Entry 8OWU (X-ray diffraction, 2.54 A resolution); this record covers chains C and E of the 4 polymer chains in the assembly.

== Chain C ==
Protein: Transposase
Source organism: Bacillus cereus BAG3X2-1
UniProt: A0A2A8X9H8 (A0A2A8X9H8_BACCE); numbering as in UniProt (aligned over 1-78)
Amino-acid sequence (95 residues; each row starts with the number of its first residue; numbers below 1 keep their minus sign (Met-16 is residue -16)):
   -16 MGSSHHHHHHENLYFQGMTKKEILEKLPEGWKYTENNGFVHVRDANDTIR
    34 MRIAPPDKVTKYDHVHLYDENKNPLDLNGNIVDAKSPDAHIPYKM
Not modelled in the structure: -16 to 0, 77-78
Sequence notes: initiating methionine (-16); expression tag (-15 to 0); engineered mutation Ala37 (Asp in A0A2A8X9H8)
Reported in the primary citation:
  - catalytic residues: His47

== Chain E ==
Protein: PIM7
Source organism: Bacillus cereus BAG3X2-1
UniProt: A0A2C1PRY7 (A0A2C1PRY7_BACCE); numbering as in UniProt (aligned over 1-117)
Amino-acid sequence (117 residues; row label = number of the first residue in the row):
     1 MKVQRIQEKIDKLYYWDAWVTKLVCDYFGDEVILIFKDGDDDVTLQFSGC
    51 YKIDFKHSIGYVKEKSIKTFTHEQLPYFLHDIEIGEIEKEGLKLYTCKII
   101 MPPMDLDIWCKDIKIER
Not modelled in the structure: 1-2
Sequence notes: conflict Ile59 (Met in A0A2C1PRY7)

== How chain C and chain E interact ==
Residue-residue contacts (43):
  Thr17(C) with Gly60(E); Tyr61(E)
  Asn19(C) with Ser58(E); Tyr61(E); Pro103(E)
  Phe22(C) with Phe78(E), hydrophobic; His80(E); Pro102(E), hydrophobic
  His24(C) with Tyr61(E); Pro76(E); Phe78(E); Pro102(E)
  Asn29(C) with Gln74(E), hydrogen bond (backbone-side chain)
  Asp30(C) with Gln74(E)
  Thr31(C) with Glu73(E)
  Ile32(C) with Trp19(E), hydrophobic; Tyr61(E); Glu73(E), hydrogen bond (backbone-backbone); Gln74(E); Leu75(E)
  Arg35(C) with Asp17(E), salt bridge; Trp19(E); Phe78(E)
  Pro38(C) with His80(E)
  Pro39(C) with His80(E), hydrogen bond (backbone-side chain)
  Asp40(C) with Trp16(E); Asp17(E); His80(E)
  Lys41(C) with Trp16(E); Asp81(E), salt bridge
  Val42(C) with Trp16(E), hydrophobic
  His47(C) with Asp17(E), salt bridge
  His49(C) with Asp17(E), salt bridge
  Tyr51(C) with Trp19(E)
  Glu53(C) with Glu73(E)
  Lys55(C) with Trp19(E), hydrogen bond (backbone-side chain); His72(E), hydrogen bond (side chain-backbone); Glu73(E); Leu75(E), hydrogen bond (side chain-backbone)
  Lys68(C) with Tyr14(E), hydrogen bond (side chain-backbone); Asp38(E)
  His73(C) with Tyr14(E); Asp17(E), salt bridge
Also at the interface, not in a pair above, chain C (24 interface residues in all): Arg26, Asn54, Ala67
Also at the interface, not in a pair above, chain E (22 interface residues in all): Leu13, Tyr15, Glu64, Glu83

== Summary ==
24 residues of chain C and 22 residues of chain E are in contact, with 7 hydrogen bonds and 5 salt bridges.
Among the polar pairs are Arg35(C)-Asp17(E), Lys41(C)-Asp81(E) and His47(C)-Asp17(E). The paper reports the
catalytic residue His47(C).
Chain C is Transposase and chain E is PIM7, both from Bacillus cereus BAG3X2-1; the structure, The crystal
structure of the polymorphic toxin PT7(Bc) D37A mutant and its cognate immunity PIM7(Bc) complex, was
determined by X-ray diffraction together with 8OWS from the same study.
